Entry 4Q9U (X-ray diffraction, 4.62 A resolution (low resolution: residue-level contacts below are approximate; hydrogen-bond / salt-bridge calls are withheld)); this record covers chains A and H of the 8 polymer chains in the assembly.

Chain A:
Name: Rab5 GDP/GTP exchange factor
Organism: Homo sapiens
Notes: engineered mutation(s): 393-407 deletion mutant
UniProt: Q9UJ41 (RABX5_HUMAN); aligned to UniProt positions 132-440 over residues 132-440 (the alignment contains insertions or deletions, so no single offset holds)
Chain sequence (317 residues; row label = number of the first residue in the row):
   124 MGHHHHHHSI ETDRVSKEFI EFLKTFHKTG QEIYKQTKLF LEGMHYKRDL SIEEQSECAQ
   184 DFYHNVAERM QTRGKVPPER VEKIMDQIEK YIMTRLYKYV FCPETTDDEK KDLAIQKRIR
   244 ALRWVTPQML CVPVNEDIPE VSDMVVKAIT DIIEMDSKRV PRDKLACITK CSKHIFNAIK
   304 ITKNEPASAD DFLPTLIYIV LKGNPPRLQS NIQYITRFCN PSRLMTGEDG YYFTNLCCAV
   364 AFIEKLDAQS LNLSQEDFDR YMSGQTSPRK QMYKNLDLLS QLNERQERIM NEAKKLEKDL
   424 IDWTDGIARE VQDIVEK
Not modelled in the structure: 124-133, 199, 438-440
Differences from the reference sequence: expression tag (124-131)
UniProt features mapped onto this chain:
  - modified residue: Ser132 (Phosphoserine), Lys151 (N6-acetyllysine), Lys170 (N6-acetyllysine), Ser373 (Phosphoserine), Ser377 (Phosphoserine), Ser390 (Phosphoserine)
From the paper describing this entry:
  - catalytic residues: Asp313 (citing earlier work)

Chain H:
Name: Rab GTPase-binding effector protein 1
Organism: Homo sapiens
UniProt: Q15276 (RABE1_HUMAN); residues 552-642 here = UniProt positions 552-642
Chain sequence (92 residues; row label = number of the first residue in the row):
   551 METRDQVKKL QLMLRQANDQ LEKTMKDKQE LEDFIKQSSE DSSHQISALV LRAQASEILL
   611 EELQQGLSQA KRDVQEQMAV LMQSREQVSE EL
Not modelled in the structure: 551-552, 635-642
Differences from the reference sequence: expression tag (551)
From the paper describing this entry:
  - mutagenesis - N568A/E572A/Q579A/E582A, I608A/D623A: unchanged catalytic activity with Rab5 GDP/GTP exchange factor (chain A)
  - mutagenesis - E607K, I608D: unchanged binding to Rab5 GDP/GTP exchange factor (chain A)

How chain A and chain H interact:
Residue-residue contacts (12; chain A residue first):
  Glu134(A) with Arg622(H); Glu626(H)
  Arg137(A) with Arg622(H)
  Glu259(A) with Gln604(H)
  Asp260(A) with Ser597(H)
  Ser265(A) with Gln604(H)
  Val269(A) with Ile608(H); Glu611(H)
  Ile272(A) with Ile608(H)
  Thr273(A) with Ile608(H); Glu611(H)
  Ile276(A) with Glu612(H)
Also at the interface, not in a pair above, chain A (11 interface residues in all): Gln251, Glu277
Also at the interface, not in a pair above, chain H (9 interface residues in all): His594, Gln615
Interface features reported in the paper:
  - hot spots on chain H (mutagenesis) - L599D, L610D, L613D, L617D: abolished binding to Rab5 GDP/GTP exchange factor (chain A)
  - hot spots on chain H (mutagenesis) - V624D: decreased binding to Rab5 GDP/GTP exchange factor (chain A)

Overview:
11 residues of chain A and 9 residues of chain H are in contact. From the paper: the catalytic residue
Asp313(A); L599D, L610D and L613D of chain H, among others, abolish binding to Rab5 GDP/GTP exchange factor
(chain A); 9 substitutions were tested in all.
Chain A is Rab5 GDP/GTP exchange factor and chain H is Rab GTPase-binding effector protein 1, both from Homo
sapiens; the structure, Crystal structure of the Rab5, Rabex-5delta and Rabaptin-5C21 complex, was determined
by X-ray diffraction (same publication as 4N3X, 4N3Y and 4N3Z).
